Entry 1ZEB (X-ray diffraction, 1.90 A resolution); this record covers chain A.

[Chain A]
Molecule: Alkaline phosphatase
Organism: Homo sapiens
Notes: EC 3.1.3.1
Reference sequence: P05187 (PPB1_HUMAN); residues 1-484 here correspond to UniProt positions 23-506 (UniProt number = residue number + 22)
Chain sequence (484 residues; row label = number of the first residue in the row):
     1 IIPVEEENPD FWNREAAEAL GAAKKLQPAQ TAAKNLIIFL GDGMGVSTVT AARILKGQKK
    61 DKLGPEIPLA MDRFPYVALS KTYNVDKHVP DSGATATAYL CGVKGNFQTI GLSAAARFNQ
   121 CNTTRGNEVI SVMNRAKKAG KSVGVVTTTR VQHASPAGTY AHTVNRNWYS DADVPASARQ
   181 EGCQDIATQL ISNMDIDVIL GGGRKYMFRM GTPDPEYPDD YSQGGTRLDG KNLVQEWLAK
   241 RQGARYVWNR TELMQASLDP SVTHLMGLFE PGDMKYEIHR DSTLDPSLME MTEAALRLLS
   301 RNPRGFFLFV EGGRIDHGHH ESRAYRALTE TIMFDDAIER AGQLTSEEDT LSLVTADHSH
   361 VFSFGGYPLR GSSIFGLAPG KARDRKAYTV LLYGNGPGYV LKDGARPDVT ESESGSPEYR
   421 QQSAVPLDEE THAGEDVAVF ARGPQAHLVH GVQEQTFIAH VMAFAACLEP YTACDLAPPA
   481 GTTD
Unresolved in the structure: 481-484
Modified positions: Ser92 (phosphoserine; SEP)
Disulfide bonds: Cys121-Cys183, Cys467-Cys474
Glycans and other covalent adducts: N-acetylglucosamine (NAG) linked to Asn122, Asn249
Ion coordination: Zn2+ site 1: Asp42, Ser92, Asp357, His358; Mg2+: Asp42, Ser155, Glu311; Zn2+ site 2: Ser92, Asp316, His320, His432; Ca2+: Glu216, Phe269, Glu270, Asp285
Curated features (UniProtKB/Swiss-Prot):
  - active site: Ser92 (Phosphoserine intermediate)
  - binding site (Mg(2+)): Asp42, Ser155, Glu311
  - binding site (Zn(2+)): Asp42, Ser92, Asp316, His320, Asp357, His358, His432
  - binding site (Ca(2+)): Glu216, Phe269, Glu270, Asp285
  - lipidation: Asp484 (GPI-anchor amidated aspartate)
  - glycosylation (N-linked (GlcNAc...) asparagine): Asn122, Asn249

[In short]
Covalently linked N-acetylglucosamine: at Asn122 and Asn249. The Zn2+ site 1 is built by Asp42, Ser92, Asp357
and His358. Asp42, Ser155 and Glu311 coordinate Mg2+. From UniProt: active-site residue Ser92, 3 Mg2+-binding
residues, 7 Zn2+-binding residues and 4 Ca2+-binding residues.
Chain A is Alkaline phosphatase (Homo sapiens); the structure, X-ray structure of alkaline phosphatase from
human placenta in complex with 5'-AMP, was determined by X-ray diffraction.
